PDB entry 6P5G | X-ray diffraction, 1.60 A resolution | chain A

[Chain A]
Name: Photoactive yellow protein
Organism: Halorhodospira halophila
Reference sequence: P16113 (PYP_HALHA); residues 1-125 here = UniProt positions 1-125
Chain sequence (125 residues; row label = number of the first residue in the row):
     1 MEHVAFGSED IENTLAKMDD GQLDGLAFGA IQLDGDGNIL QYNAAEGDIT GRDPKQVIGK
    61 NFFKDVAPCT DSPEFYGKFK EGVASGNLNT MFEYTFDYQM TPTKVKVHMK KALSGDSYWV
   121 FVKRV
Modified / non-standard residues: Cys69 ((2R)-2-azanyl-3-[(E)-3-(4-hydroxyphenyl)prop-2-enoyl]sulfanyl-propanoic acid; 60F)

[In short]
Chain A is Photoactive yellow protein (Halorhodospira halophila); the structure, Photoactive Yellow Protein
PYP Dark Full, was determined by X-ray diffraction (same publication as 6P4I, 6P5D, 6P5E and 6P5F).
